Entry 9L5R (electron microscopy, 2.80 A resolution); this record covers chains 5 and A of the 49 polymer chains in the assembly.

[Chain 5]
Molecule: U5 snRNA
Organism: Chaetomium thermophilum (strain DSM 1495 / CBS 144.50 / IMI 039719)
Sequence (116 nucleotides; each row starts with the number of its first residue):
     1 UUGGAGUAGG CCAGCUCAGA CCGAACUCAU UUCCUGCCUU UUACCGGAUG UGACCGUGAG
    61 UUGGCCUGAA AUACUCCCUA ACCCAAUCUU UGGAAACUCU CUGGAUAUCC CAGAUU
Not modelled in the structure: 80-84

[Chain A]
Molecule: PRP8
Organism: Chaetomium thermophilum (strain DSM 1495 / CBS 144.50 / IMI 039719)
Chain sequence (2463 residues; each row starts with the number of its first residue):
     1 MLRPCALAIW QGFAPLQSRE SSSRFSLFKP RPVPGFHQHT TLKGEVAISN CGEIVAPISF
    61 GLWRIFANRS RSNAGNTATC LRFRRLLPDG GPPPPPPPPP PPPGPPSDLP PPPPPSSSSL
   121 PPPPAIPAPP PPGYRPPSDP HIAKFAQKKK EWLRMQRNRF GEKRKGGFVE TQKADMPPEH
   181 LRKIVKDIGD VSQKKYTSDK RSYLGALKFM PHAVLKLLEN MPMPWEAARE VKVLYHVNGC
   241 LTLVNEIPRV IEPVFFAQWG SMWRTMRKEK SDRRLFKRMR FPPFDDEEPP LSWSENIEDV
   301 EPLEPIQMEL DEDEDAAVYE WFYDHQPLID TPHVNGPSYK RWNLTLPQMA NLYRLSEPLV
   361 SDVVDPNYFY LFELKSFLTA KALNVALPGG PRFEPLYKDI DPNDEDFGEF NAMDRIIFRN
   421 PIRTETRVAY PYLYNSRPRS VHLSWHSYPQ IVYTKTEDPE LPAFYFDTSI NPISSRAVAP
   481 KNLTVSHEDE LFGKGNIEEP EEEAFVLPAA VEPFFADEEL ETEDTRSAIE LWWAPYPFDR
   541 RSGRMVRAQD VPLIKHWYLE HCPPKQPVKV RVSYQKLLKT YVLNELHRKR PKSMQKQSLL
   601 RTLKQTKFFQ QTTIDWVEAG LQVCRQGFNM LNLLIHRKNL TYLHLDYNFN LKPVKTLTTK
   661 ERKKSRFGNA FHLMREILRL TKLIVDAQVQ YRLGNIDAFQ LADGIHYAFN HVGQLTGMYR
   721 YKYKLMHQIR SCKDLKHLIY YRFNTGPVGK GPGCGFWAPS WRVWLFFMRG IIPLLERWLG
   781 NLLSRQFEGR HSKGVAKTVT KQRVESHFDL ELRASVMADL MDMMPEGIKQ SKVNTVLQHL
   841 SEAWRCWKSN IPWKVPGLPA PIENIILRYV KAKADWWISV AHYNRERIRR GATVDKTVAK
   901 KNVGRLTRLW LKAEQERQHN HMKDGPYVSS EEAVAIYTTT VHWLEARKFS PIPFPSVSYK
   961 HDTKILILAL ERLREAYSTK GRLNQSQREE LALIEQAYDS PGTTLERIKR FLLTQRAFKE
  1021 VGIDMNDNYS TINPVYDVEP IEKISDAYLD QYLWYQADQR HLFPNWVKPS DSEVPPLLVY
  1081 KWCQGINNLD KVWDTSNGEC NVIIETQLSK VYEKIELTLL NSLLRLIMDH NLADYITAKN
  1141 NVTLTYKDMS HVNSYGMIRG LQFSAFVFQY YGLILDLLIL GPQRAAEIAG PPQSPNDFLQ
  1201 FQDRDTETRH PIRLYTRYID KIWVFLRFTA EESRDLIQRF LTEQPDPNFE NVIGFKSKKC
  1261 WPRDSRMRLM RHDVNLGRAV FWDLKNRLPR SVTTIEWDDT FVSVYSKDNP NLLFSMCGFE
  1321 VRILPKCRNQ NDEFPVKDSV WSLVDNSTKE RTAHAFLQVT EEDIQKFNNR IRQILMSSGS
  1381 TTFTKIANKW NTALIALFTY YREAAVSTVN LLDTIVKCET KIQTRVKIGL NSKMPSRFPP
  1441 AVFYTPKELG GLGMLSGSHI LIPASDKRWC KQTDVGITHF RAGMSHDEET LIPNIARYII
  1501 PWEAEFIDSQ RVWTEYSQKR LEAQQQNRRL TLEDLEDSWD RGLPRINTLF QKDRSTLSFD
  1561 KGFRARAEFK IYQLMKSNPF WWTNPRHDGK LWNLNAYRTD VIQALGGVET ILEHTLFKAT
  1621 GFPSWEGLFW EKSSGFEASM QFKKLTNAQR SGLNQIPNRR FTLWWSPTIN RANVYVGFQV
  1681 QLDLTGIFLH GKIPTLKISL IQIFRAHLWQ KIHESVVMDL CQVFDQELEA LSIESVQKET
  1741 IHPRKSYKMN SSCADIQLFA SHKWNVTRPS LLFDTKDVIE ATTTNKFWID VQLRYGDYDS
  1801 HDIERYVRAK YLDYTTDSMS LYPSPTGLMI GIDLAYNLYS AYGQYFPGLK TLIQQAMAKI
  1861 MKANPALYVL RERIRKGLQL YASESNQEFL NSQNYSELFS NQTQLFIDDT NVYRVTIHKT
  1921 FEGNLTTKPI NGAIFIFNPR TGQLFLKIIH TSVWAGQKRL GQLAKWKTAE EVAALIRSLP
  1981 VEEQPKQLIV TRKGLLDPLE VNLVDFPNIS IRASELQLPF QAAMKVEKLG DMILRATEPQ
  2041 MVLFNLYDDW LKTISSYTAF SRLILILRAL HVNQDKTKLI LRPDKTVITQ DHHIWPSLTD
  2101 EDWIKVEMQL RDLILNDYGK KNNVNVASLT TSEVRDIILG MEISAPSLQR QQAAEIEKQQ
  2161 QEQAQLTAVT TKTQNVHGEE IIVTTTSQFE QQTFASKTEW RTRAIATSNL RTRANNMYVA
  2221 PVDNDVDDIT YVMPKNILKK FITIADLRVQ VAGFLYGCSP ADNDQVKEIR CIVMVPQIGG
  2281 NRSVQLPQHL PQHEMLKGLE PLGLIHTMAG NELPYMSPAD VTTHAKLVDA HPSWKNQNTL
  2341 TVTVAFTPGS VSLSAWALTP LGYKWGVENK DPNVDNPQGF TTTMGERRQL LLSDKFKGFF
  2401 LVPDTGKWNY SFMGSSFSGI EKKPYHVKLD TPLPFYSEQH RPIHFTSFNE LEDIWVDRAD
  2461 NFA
Not modelled in the structure: 1-141, 2148-2463

[Chain 5 / chain A interface]
Pairs across the interface (111; chain 5 residue first):
  G10(5) with Asn335(A), sugar contact; Gly336(A), phosphate contact; Pro337(A), phosphate contact
  C11(5) with Asn335(A), hydrogen bond to the phosphate; Gly336(A), phosphate contact; Pro337(A), phosphate contact; Ser338(A), hydrogen bond to the phosphate
  C12(5) with Gln172(A), sugar contact; Lys604(A), phosphate contact
  A13(5) with Arg601(A), phosphate contact; Lys604(A), salt bridge to the phosphate; Gln605(A), hydrogen bond to the phosphate
  G14(5) with Arg601(A), salt bridge to the phosphate; Gln605(A), hydrogen bond to the phosphate
  A18(5) with Met594(A), hydrogen bond to the base
  G19(5) with Arg590(A), base contact; Pro591(A), base contact
  A20(5) with Arg590(A), salt bridge to the phosphate
  C22(5) with Arg588(A), salt bridge to the phosphate; Met594(A), base contact
  G23(5) with Arg544(A), salt bridge to the phosphate; Arg547(A), base contact
  A24(5) with Tyr536(A), stacking on the base; Arg540(A), base contact
  A25(5) with Asp550(A), hydrogen bond to the sugar; Pro552(A), sugar contact; Lys555(A), salt bridge to the phosphate; Arg588(A), base contact; Arg762(A), hydrogen bond to the phosphate; Phe766(A), sugar contact
  C26(5) with Pro552(A), phosphate contact; Lys555(A), salt bridge to the phosphate; Asn584(A), hydrogen bond to the base; Glu585(A), hydrogen bond to the base; Arg588(A), base contact; Arg762(A), salt bridge to the phosphate; Phe766(A), phosphate contact; Arg769(A), sugar contact
  U27(5) with Asn584(A), hydrogen bond to the phosphate; Lys589(A), base contact; Gln728(A), hydrogen bond to the phosphate; Phe766(A), hydrogen bond to the sugar; Phe767(A), sugar contact; Arg769(A), base contact; Gly770(A), hydrogen bond to the sugar
  C28(5) with Lys589(A), base contact; Lys722(A), hydrogen bond to the phosphate; Lys724(A), phosphate contact; Gln728(A), hydrogen bond to the phosphate; Gly770(A), hydrogen bond to the sugar; Leu774(A), sugar contact
  A29(5) with Lys722(A), salt bridge to the phosphate; Lys724(A), salt bridge to the phosphate
  C34(5) with Lys398(A), sugar contact
  U35(5) with Lys398(A), hydrogen bond to the sugar
  C37(5) with Lys1421(A), salt bridge to the phosphate
  C38(5) with Ala892(A), base contact; Val894(A), base contact; Lys1421(A), phosphate contact; Thr1424(A), phosphate contact
  U39(5) with Val894(A), sugar contact; Asp895(A), sugar contact; Arg1425(A), salt bridge to the phosphate
  U40(5) with Asp895(A), sugar contact
  U41(5) with Lys801(A), salt bridge to the phosphate
  A43(5) with Asn669(A), sugar contact; Tyr723(A), sugar contact
  C44(5) with Lys722(A), phosphate contact; Tyr723(A), hydrogen bond to the phosphate; Lys724(A), hydrogen bond to the phosphate
  C45(5) with His727(A), salt bridge to the phosphate
  G46(5) with Glu394(A), phosphate contact; His727(A), salt bridge to the phosphate; Arg730(A), salt bridge to the phosphate
  G47(5) with Lys381(A), hydrogen bond to the phosphate; Phe393(A), phosphate contact; Glu394(A), hydrogen bond to the phosphate; Pro395(A), hydrogen bond to the sugar; Lys579(A), salt bridge to the phosphate; Leu583(A), phosphate contact
  A48(5) with Lys381(A), salt bridge to the phosphate; Leu396(A), sugar contact; Leu586(A), phosphate contact; His587(A), salt bridge to the phosphate
  U51(5) with Lys589(A), hydrogen bond to the base
  G52(5) with Lys589(A), hydrogen bond to the base
  A53(5) with Lys589(A), base contact; Pro773(A), sugar contact
  C54(5) with His212(A), phosphate contact; Pro591(A), base contact; Lys596(A), salt bridge to the phosphate; Arg769(A), hydrogen bond to the base; Pro773(A), sugar contact
  C55(5) with His212(A), salt bridge to the phosphate; Leu215(A), sugar contact; Arg547(A), hydrogen bond to the sugar; Lys596(A), salt bridge to the phosphate; Arg769(A), sugar contact
  G56(5) with Lys216(A), salt bridge to the phosphate; Ile247(A), phosphate contact; Arg547(A), hydrogen bond to the sugar
  U57(5) with Ile247(A), phosphate contact; Arg249(A), salt bridge to the phosphate
  G58(5) with Lys340(A), phosphate contact
  G63(5) with Lys165(A), hydrogen bond to the phosphate; Glu170(A), sugar contact
  G64(5) with Glu162(A), phosphate contact; Lys165(A), salt bridge to the phosphate; Glu170(A), sugar contact; Gln172(A), hydrogen bond to the base
  C65(5) with Gln172(A), sugar contact
Also at the interface, not in a pair above, chain 5 (42 interface residues in all): C21, U42
Also at the interface, not in a pair above, chain A (78 interface residues in all): Thr171, Glu219, Tyr339, Arg392, Gln549, Tyr558, Thr580, Lys592, Ser593, Gln595, Ile771, Ile772, Arg777, Gln802, Thr893

[In short]
The interface between chain 5 and chain A involves 42 residues on one side and 78 on the other, with 29
hydrogen bonds, 25 salt bridges and 1 aromatic stacking contact. Polar pairs include A18(5)-Met594(A),
C26(5)-Asn584(A) and C26(5)-Glu585(A).
Here chain 5 is U5 snRNA and chain A is PRP8, both from Chaetomium thermophilum (strain DSM 1495 / CBS 144.50
/ IMI 039719). Entry 9L5R (Cryo-EM structure of the thermophile spliceosome (state ILS)) was determined by
electron microscopy together with 9L5S and 9L5T from the same study.
